PDB entry 7FB5 | X-ray diffraction, 2.84 A resolution | chains A and B

Chain A:
Name: Gamma-aminobutyric acid receptor-associated protein
Source organism: Mus musculus
Reference sequence: Q9DCD6 (GBRAP_MOUSE); residues 1-117 here = UniProt positions 1-117
Amino-acid sequence (117 residues; numbered 1 to 117; the number before each row is that of its first residue):
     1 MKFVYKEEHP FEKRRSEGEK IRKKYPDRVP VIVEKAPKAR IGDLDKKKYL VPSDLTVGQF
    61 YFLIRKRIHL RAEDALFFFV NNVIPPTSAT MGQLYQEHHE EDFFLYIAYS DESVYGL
UniProt features mapped onto this chain:
  - region: Met1 to Arg22 (Interaction with beta-tubulin), Ala36 to Ile68 (Interaction with GABRG2), Lys48 to Leu50 (Interaction with LIR (LC3 nteracting Region) motif of ATG3)
  - site: Glu17 (Interaction with LIR (LC3 nteracting Region) motif of ATG3), Arg28 (Interaction with LIR (LC3 nteracting Region) motif of ATG3), Gly116, Leu117 (Cleavage)
  - lipidation: Gly116 (Phosphatidylethanolamine amidated glycine)
Reported in the primary citation:
  - specificity-determining residues: Tyr25, Arg28, Asp54, Phe62

Chain B:
Name: Reticulophagy regulator 1
Reference sequence: Q9H6L5 (RETR1_HUMAN); residues 451-476 here = UniProt positions 451-476
Amino-acid sequence (26 residues; each row starts with the number of its first residue):
   451 EGDDFELLDQ SELDQIESEL GLTQDQ
Unresolved in the structure: 451-452, 474-476
UniProt features mapped onto this chain:
  - motif: Asp453 to Leu458 (LIR motif)
  - mutagenesis: Asp453 to Leu458 (Abolishes interaction with ATG8 family proteins), Phe455 to Leu458 (Abolishes interaction with ATG8 family proteins and reduces endoplasmic reticulum branching), Glu456 (E456R: Severely impaired binding to GABARAP), Glu462 (E462R: Severely impaired binding to GABARAP), Leu463 (L463Q: Mildly weakened binding to GABARAP), Ile466 (I466Q: Mildly weakened binding to GABARAP)

Chain A / chain B interface:
Pairs across the interface (34):
  Glu17(A) - Phe455(B)
  Ile21(A) - Phe455(B)  hydrophobic
  Tyr25(A) - Asp453(B)
  Tyr25(A) - Leu457(B)  hydrophobic
  Arg28(A) - Leu457(B)
  Arg28(A) - Leu458(B)  hydrogen bond (side chain-backbone)
  Arg28(A) - Asp459(B)
  Pro30(A) - Phe455(B)  hydrophobic
  Lys46(A) - Glu456(B)
  Lys48(A) - Asp454(B)  salt bridge
  Lys48(A) - Phe455(B)
  Lys48(A) - Glu456(B)  hydrogen bond (backbone-backbone)
  Tyr49(A) - Phe455(B)
  Tyr49(A) - Glu456(B)
  Tyr49(A) - Leu458(B)  hydrophobic
  Leu50(A) - Phe455(B)  hydrophobic
  Leu50(A) - Glu456(B)  hydrogen bond (backbone-backbone)
  Leu50(A) - Leu457(B)  hydrophobic
  Leu50(A) - Leu458(B)  hydrogen bond (backbone-backbone)
  Val51(A) - Leu458(B)  hydrophobic
  Pro52(A) - Leu458(B)
  Asp54(A) - Gln460(B)
  Leu55(A) - Gln460(B)
  Leu55(A) - Leu463(B)  hydrophobic
  Gln59(A) - Leu463(B)
  Gln59(A) - Glu467(B)  hydrogen bond
  Phe62(A) - Leu463(B)  hydrophobic
  Leu63(A) - Leu458(B)  hydrophobic
  Leu63(A) - Glu462(B)
  Lys66(A) - Glu462(B)  salt bridge
  Arg67(A) - Glu456(B)  salt bridge
  Arg67(A) - Leu458(B)
  Arg67(A) - Glu462(B)  salt bridge
  Phe104(A) - Phe455(B)  hydrophobic
Interface residues without a listed pair, chain B (12 interface residues in all): Ile466
From the paper, about this interface:
  - specific contacts: Tyr25(A)-Leu457(B) (hydrophobic contact), Tyr25(A)-Asp453(B), Arg28(A)-Asp459(B), Asp54(A)-Gln460(B) (hydrogen bond), Gln59(A)-Glu467(B) (hydrogen bond), Phe62(A)-Leu463(B) (hydrophobic contact), Arg67(A)-Glu456(B), Arg67(A)-Glu462(B) (salt bridge)
  - interface residues, chain B: Phe455(B), Leu458(B)

Overview:
19 residues of chain A and 12 residues of chain B are in contact; the contacts include 5 hydrogen bonds and 4
salt bridges. Among the polar pairs are Lys48(A)-Asp454(B), Lys66(A)-Glu462(B) and Arg67(A)-Glu456(B). The
paper describes hydrophobic contacts between Tyr25(A) and Leu457(B) and Phe62(A) and Leu463(B); contacts
between Tyr25(A) and Asp453(B), Arg28(A) and Asp459(B) and Arg67(A) and Glu456(B); hydrogen bonds between
Asp54(A) and Gln460(B) and Gln59(A) and Glu467(B). From the paper: interface residues Phe455(B) and Leu458(B);
specificity determinants Tyr25(A), Arg28(A) and Asp54(A) among others.
Chain A is Gamma-aminobutyric acid receptor-associated protein (Mus musculus) and chain B is Reticulophagy
regulator 1; the structure, Crystal structure of FAM134B/GABARAP complex, was determined by X-ray diffraction.
